Entry 7TC7 (electron microscopy, 2.90 A resolution); this record covers chains B and G of the 6 polymer chains in the assembly.

== Chain B ==
Protein: Methane monooxygenase component A beta chain
Source organism: Methylococcus capsulatus
Notes: EC 1.14.13.25
UniProtKB: P18798 (MEMB_METCA); residues 1-389 here = UniProt positions 1-389
Chain sequence (389 residues; row label = number of the first residue in the row):
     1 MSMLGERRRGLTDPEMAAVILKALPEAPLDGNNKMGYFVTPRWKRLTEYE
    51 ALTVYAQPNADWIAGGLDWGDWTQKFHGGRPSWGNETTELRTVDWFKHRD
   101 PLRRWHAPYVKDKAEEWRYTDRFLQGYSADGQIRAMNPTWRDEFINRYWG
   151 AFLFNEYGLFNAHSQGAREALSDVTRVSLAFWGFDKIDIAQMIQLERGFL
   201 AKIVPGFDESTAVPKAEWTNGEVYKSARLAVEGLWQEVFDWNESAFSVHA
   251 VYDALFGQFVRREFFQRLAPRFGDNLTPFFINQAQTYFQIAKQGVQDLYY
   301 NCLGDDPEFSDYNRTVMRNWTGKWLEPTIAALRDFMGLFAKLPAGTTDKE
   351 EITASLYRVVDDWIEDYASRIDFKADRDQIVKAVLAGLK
Not modelled in the structure: 1-5

== Chain G ==
Protein: Methane monooxygenase component A gamma chain
Source organism: Methylococcus capsulatus
Notes: EC 1.14.13.25
UniProtKB: P11987 (MEMG_METCA); residues 1-170 here = UniProt positions 1-170
Chain sequence (170 residues; numbered 1 to 170; the number before each row is that of its first residue):
     1 MAKLGIHSNDTRDAWVNKIAQLNTLEKAAEMLKQFRMDHTTPFRNSYELD
    51 NDYLWIEAKLEEKVAVLKARAFNEVDFRHKTAFGEDAKSVLDGTVAKMNA
   101 AKDKWEAEKIHIGFRQAYKPPIMPVNYFLDGERQLGTRLMELRNLNYYDT
   151 PLEELRKQRGVRVVHLQSPH
Not modelled in the structure: 1-3, 166-170

== Interface between chain B and chain G ==
Residue-residue contacts (55; chain B residue first):
  Asp61(B) - His7(G)
  Asp61(B) - Arg12(G)  salt bridge
  Asp61(B) - Trp55(G)
  Trp62(B) - Leu54(G)
  Trp62(B) - Trp55(G)
  Trp62(B) - Ala58(G)
  Leu67(B) - His7(G)  hydrogen bond (backbone-side chain)
  Asp68(B) - His7(G)  hydrogen bond (backbone-side chain)
  Trp69(B) - Ile6(G)  hydrophobic
  Asp71(B) - Tyr53(G)  hydrogen bond
  Asp71(B) - Leu54(G)
  His77(B) - His111(G)  hydrogen bond (backbone-side chain)
  His77(B) - Leu139(G)
  His77(B) - Met140(G)
  His77(B) - Arg143(G)  hydrogen bond
  Gly78(B) - His111(G)
  Gly78(B) - Ile112(G)
  Gly78(B) - Arg115(G)
  Gly78(B) - Leu139(G)
  Gly79(B) - Arg115(G)
  Arg80(B) - Arg115(G)
  Arg80(B) - Glu132(G)
  Pro81(B) - Arg115(G)
  Asn85(B) - Ala58(G)
  Glu86(B) - Arg115(G)  salt bridge
  Glu86(B) - Lys119(G)
  Glu86(B) - Pro120(G)
  Glu86(B) - Val125(G)
  Glu86(B) - Phe128(G)
  Thr87(B) - Val125(G)
  Thr88(B) - Val125(G)
  Glu89(B) - Phe77(G)
  Glu89(B) - Pro124(G)
  Glu89(B) - Val125(G)  hydrogen bond (side chain-backbone)
  Arg91(B) - Glu61(G)  salt bridge
  Arg91(B) - Glu62(G)
  Gln165(B) - Leu129(G)
  Val238(B) - Asn126(G)
  Phe239(B) - Asn126(G)  hydrogen bond (backbone-side chain)
  Phe239(B) - Leu129(G)
  Phe239(B) - Asp130(G)
  Asp240(B) - Val125(G)
  Asp240(B) - Asn126(G)  hydrogen bond (backbone-side chain)
  Glu243(B) - Asn126(G)  hydrogen bond
  Phe309(B) - Glu62(G)
  Phe309(B) - Val66(G)  hydrophobic
  Tyr312(B) - Ala65(G)
  Tyr312(B) - Val66(G)  hydrophobic
  Tyr312(B) - Ala69(G)  hydrophobic
  Val316(B) - Phe77(G)  hydrophobic
  Asn319(B) - Glu74(G)  hydrogen bond (side chain-backbone)
  Asn319(B) - Phe77(G)
  Asn319(B) - Arg78(G)  hydrogen bond
  Lys323(B) - Arg78(G)
  Lys323(B) - Asn126(G)
Also at the interface, not in a pair above, chain B (32 interface residues in all): Gly70, Thr92, Glu237, Thr315, Arg318
Also at the interface, not in a pair above, chain G (33 interface residues in all): Pro121, Arg133, Asn144

== In short ==
The interface between chain B and chain G involves 32 residues on one side and 33 on the other; the contacts
include 11 hydrogen bonds and 3 salt bridges. Polar pairs include Asp61(B)-Arg12(G), Glu86(B)-Arg115(G) and
Arg91(B)-Glu61(G).
Chain B is Methane monooxygenase component A beta chain and chain G is Methane monooxygenase component A gamma
chain, both from Methylococcus capsulatus; the structure, Cryo-EM structure of methane monooxygenase
hydroxylase (by quantifoil), was determined by electron microscopy (same publication as 7TC8).
